2OBQ - chains C and D of the 4 polymer chains in the assembly; structure by X-ray diffraction, 2.50 A resolution.

# Chain C
Protein: Hepatitis C virus
Source organism: Hepatitis C virus
Reference sequence: Q9ELS8 (Q9ELS8_9HEPC); residues 1-181 here correspond to UniProt positions 1027-1207 (UniProt number = residue number + 1026)
Amino-acid sequence (200 residues; each row starts with the number of its first residue; numbers below 1 keep their minus sign (Met-10 is residue -10)):
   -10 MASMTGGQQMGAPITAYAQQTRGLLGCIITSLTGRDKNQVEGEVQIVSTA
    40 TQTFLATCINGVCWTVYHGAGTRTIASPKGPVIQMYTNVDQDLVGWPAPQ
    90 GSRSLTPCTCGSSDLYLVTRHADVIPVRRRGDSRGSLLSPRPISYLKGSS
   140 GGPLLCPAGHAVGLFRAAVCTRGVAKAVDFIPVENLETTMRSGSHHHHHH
Unresolved in the structure: -10 to 28, 180-189
Differences from the reference sequence: cloning artifact (-10 to 0, 182-183); conflict Arg119 (Gln1145 in Q9ELS8); expression tag (184-189)
Metal / ion sites: Zn2+: Cys97, Cys99, Cys145

# Chain D
Protein: Hepatitis C virus
Notes: engineered mutation(s): C22S
Reference sequence: P27958 (POLG_HCVH); residues 21-39 here correspond to UniProt positions 1677-1695 (UniProt number = residue number + 1656)
Amino-acid sequence (23 residues; numbered 19 to 41; the number before each row is that of its first residue):
    19 KKGCVVIVGRIVLSGKPAIIPKK
Unresolved in the structure: 19-20, 37-41
Differences from the reference sequence: cloning artifact (19-20, 40-41)

# Interface between chain C and chain D
Pairs across the interface (40):
  Val29(C) - Arg28(D)  hydrogen bond (backbone-side chain)
  Val29(C) - Lys34(D)
  Val29(C) - Pro35(D)
  Val29(C) - Ala36(D)  hydrophobic
  Glu30(C) - Val30(D)
  Gly31(C) - Ile29(D)
  Glu32(C) - Ile29(D)  hydrogen bond (backbone-backbone)
  Glu32(C) - Val30(D)
  Glu32(C) - Leu31(D)  hydrogen bond (side chain-backbone)
  Val33(C) - Arg28(D)
  Val33(C) - Ile29(D)  hydrogen bond (backbone-backbone)
  Gln34(C) - Gly27(D)
  Ile35(C) - Ile25(D)
  Ile35(C) - Val26(D)  hydrogen bond (backbone-backbone)
  Ile35(C) - Gly27(D)  hydrogen bond (backbone-backbone)
  Ile35(C) - Ile29(D)  hydrophobic
  Val36(C) - Val23(D)  hydrophobic
  Val36(C) - Val24(D)
  Ser37(C) - Val23(D)
  Ser37(C) - Val24(D)  hydrogen bond (backbone-backbone)
  Ser37(C) - Val26(D)
  Ala59(C) - Val23(D)  hydrophobic
  Arg62(C) - Gly21(D)
  Arg62(C) - Cys22(D)
  Arg62(C) - Val23(D)
  Thr63(C) - Gly21(D)
  Thr63(C) - Cys22(D)  hydrogen bond (backbone-side chain)
  Thr63(C) - Val23(D)  hydrogen bond (backbone-backbone)
  Ile64(C) - Cys22(D)
  Ile64(C) - Val23(D)
  Ala65(C) - Cys22(D)
  Ala65(C) - Val23(D)  hydrogen bond (backbone-backbone)
  Pro70(C) - Cys22(D)  hydrophobic
  Trp85(C) - Val23(D)  hydrophobic
  Pro88(C) - Ile25(D)  hydrophobic
  Gly90(C) - Arg28(D)  hydrogen bond (backbone-side chain)
  Leu94(C) - Leu31(D)  hydrophobic
  Val107(C) - Leu31(D)  hydrophobic
  Thr108(C) - Ile29(D)
  Leu144(C) - Leu31(D)  hydrophobic
Interface residues without a listed pair, chain C (25 interface residues in all): Thr38, Arg109, Ala111

# Overview
25 residues of chain C and 14 residues of chain D are in contact, with 11 hydrogen bonds. Polar pairs include
Val29(C)-Arg28(D), Glu32(C)-Leu31(D) and Thr63(C)-Cys22(D). Cys97(C), Cys99(C) and Cys145(C) coordinate Zn2+.
Here chain C is Hepatitis C virus (Hepatitis C virus) and chain D is Hepatitis C virus. Entry 2OBQ (Discovery
of the HCV NS3/4A Protease Inhibitor SCH503034. Key Steps in Structure-Based Optimization) was determined by
X-ray diffraction, deposited together with 2O8M, 2OBO, 2OC0, 2OC1, 2OC7 and 2OC8.
